Entry 1PRC (X-ray diffraction, 2.30 A resolution); this record covers chains C and L of the 4 polymer chains in the assembly.

[Chain C]
Name: Photosynthetic reaction center
From: Blastochloris viridis
Reference sequence: P07173 (CYCR_RHOVI); residues 1-336 here correspond to UniProt positions 21-356 (UniProt number = residue number + 20)
Chain sequence (336 residues; row label = number of the first residue in the row):
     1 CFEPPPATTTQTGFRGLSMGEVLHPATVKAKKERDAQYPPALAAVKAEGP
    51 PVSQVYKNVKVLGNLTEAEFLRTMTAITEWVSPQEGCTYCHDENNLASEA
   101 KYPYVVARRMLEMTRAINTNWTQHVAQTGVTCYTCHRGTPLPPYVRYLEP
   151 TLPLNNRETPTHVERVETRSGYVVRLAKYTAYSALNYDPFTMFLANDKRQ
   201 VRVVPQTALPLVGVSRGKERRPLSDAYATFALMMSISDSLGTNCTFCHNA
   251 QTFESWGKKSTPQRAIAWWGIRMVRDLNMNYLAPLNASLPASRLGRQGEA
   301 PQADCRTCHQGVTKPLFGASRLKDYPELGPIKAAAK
Disordered / not traced: 334-336
Curated features (UniProtKB/Swiss-Prot):
  - binding site (heme): Met-74, Cys-87, Cys-90, His-91, Met-110, His-124, Cys-132, Cys-135, His-136, Met-233, Cys-244, Cys-247, His-248, Cys-305, Cys-308, His-309
  - site: Cys-1 (Not N-palmitoylated)
  - lipidation: Cys-1 (S-diacylglycerol cysteine)
Covalently attached groups: heme c (HEC) linked to Cys-87, Cys-90, Cys-132, Cys-135, Cys-244, Cys-247, Cys-305, Cys-308
Ion coordination: heme c Fe (4 sites), coordinated by Met-74, His-91, Met-110, His-124, His-136, Met-233, His-248, His-309
Residues lining bound ligands:
  - heme c (HEC), molecule 1: Tyr-56, Lys-57, Asn-58, Val-59, Lys-60, Val-61, Leu-62, Phe-70, Leu-71, Met-74, Thr-75, Ile-77, Thr-78, Ser-82, Gly-86, His-91, Leu-96, Ala-97, Pro-103, Tyr-104, Ala-107, Arg-108
  - heme c (HEC), molecule 2: Ile-77, Val-81, Tyr-89, Tyr-102, Pro-103, Val-106, Ala-107, Met-110, Leu-111, Met-113, Thr-114, Ile-117, Val-130, Thr-131, His-136, Pro-140, Leu-141, Pro-142, Val-145, Leu-277, Leu-282, Leu-289, Arg-293, Pro-301, Thr-307, Leu-328
  - heme c (HEC), molecule 3: Ile-117, His-124, Val-125, Ala-126, Thr-128, Gly-129, Val-130, Leu-194, Ile-236, Leu-240, Phe-246, Gln-263, Ile-266, Ala-267, Gly-270, Ile-271, Met-273, Val-274, Leu-277, Asp-304, His-309, Thr-313, Lys-314, Pro-315, Gly-318
  - heme c (HEC), molecule 4: Val-201, Arg-202, Val-203, Val-204, Thr-229, Phe-230, Met-233, Met-234, Ile-236, Ser-237, Leu-240, Thr-242, Asn-243, Phe-246, His-248, Phe-253, Glu-254, Trp-256, Gln-263, Arg-264, Ala-267, Trp-268, Arg-272

[Chain L]
Name: Photosynthetic reaction center
From: Blastochloris viridis
Reference sequence: P06009 (RCEL_RHOVI); residues 1-273 here = UniProt positions 1-273
Chain sequence (273 residues; row label = number of the first residue in the row):
     1 ALLSFERKYRVRGGTLIGGDLFDFWVGPYFVGFFGVSAIFFIFLGVSLIG
    51 YAASQGPTWDPFAISINPPDLKYGLGAAPLLEGGFWQAITVCALGAFISW
   101 MLREVEISRKLGIGWHVPLAFCVPIFMFCVLQVFRPLLLGSWGHAFPYGI
   151 LSHLDWVNNFGYQYLNWHYNPGHMSSVSFLFVNAMALGLHGGLILSVANP
   201 GDGDKVKTAEHENQYFRDVVGYSIGALSIHRLGLFLASNIFLTGAFGTIA
   251 SGPFWTRGWPEWWGWWLDIPFWS
Ion coordination: bacteriochlorophyll b Mg site 1 near His-153 (its only coordinating residue here); bacteriochlorophyll b Mg site 2 near His-173 (its only coordinating residue here); Fe ion: His-190, His-230 (shared with 3 residues of chain M)
Residues lining bound ligands:
  - bacteriochlorophyll b (BCB), molecule 1: Val-46, Ile-49, Phe-128, Leu-131, Phe-146, Ile-150, Leu-151, His-153, Leu-154, Val-157
  - bacteriochlorophyll b (BCB), molecule 2: Phe-97, Phe-121, Pro-124, Ile-125, Met-127, Phe-128, Leu-131, Val-157, Asn-158, Phe-160, Gly-161, Tyr-162, Trp-167, His-168, Asn-170, Gly-172, His-173, Ser-176, Val-177, Leu-180, Phe-181, Ile-240, Phe-241, Gly-244, Ala-245, Gly-247, Thr-248
  - bacteriochlorophyll b (BCB), molecule 3: Val-157, Tyr-162, His-168, Phe-181
  - bacteriochlorophyll b (BCB), molecule 4: His-168, His-173, Met-174, Val-177, Ser-178, Phe-181, Val-182, Met-185, Val-220
  - bacteriopheophytin b (BPB), molecule 1: Ile-42, Gly-45, Ile-49, Ile-89, Cys-92, Ala-93, Ala-96, Phe-97, Trp-100, Glu-104, Val-117, Ala-120, Phe-121, Val-123, Pro-124, Phe-146, Tyr-148, Gly-149, Ile-150, His-153, Ala-237, Ser-238, Phe-241
  - bacteriopheophytin b (BPB), molecule 2: Phe-181, Ala-184, Met-185, Leu-189, Val-219, Val-220
  - menaquinone-7 (MQ7): Val-26, Tyr-29, Phe-30, Val-31, Gly-35, Ile-39, Ile-42, Trp-100, Arg-103
  - ubiquinone-1 (UQ1): Leu-189, His-190, Leu-193, Ile-194, Glu-212, Asn-213, Phe-216, Val-220, Tyr-222, Ser-223, Ile-224, Gly-225, Ala-226, Ile-229

[How chain C and chain L interact]
Pairs across the interface (73; chain C residue first):
  Cys-1(C) / Trp-255(L)
  Cys-1(C) / Trp-262(L)  hydrogen bond (backbone-side chain)
  Cys-1(C) / Trp-265(L)  hydrophobic
  Phe-2(C) / Ala-250(L)  hydrophobic
  Phe-2(C) / Phe-254(L)
  Phe-2(C) / Trp-262(L)
  Glu-3(C) / Pro-253(L)
  Glu-3(C) / Phe-254(L)  hydrogen bond (backbone-backbone)
  Glu-3(C) / Trp-255(L)
  Glu-3(C) / Thr-256(L)  hydrogen bond
  Glu-3(C) / Arg-257(L)  salt bridge
  Pro-4(C) / Pro-253(L)
  Pro-5(C) / Pro-253(L)
  Pro-5(C) / Phe-254(L)
  Ala-7(C) / Gly-252(L)
  Thr-9(C) / Leu-71(L)
  Thr-9(C) / His-144(L)  hydrogen bond
  Thr-10(C) / Leu-71(L)
  Gln-11(C) / Asp-70(L)  hydrogen bond
  Gln-11(C) / Leu-71(L)  hydrogen bond (side chain-backbone)
  Phe-14(C) / Asn-67(L)
  Arg-15(C) / Asn-67(L)  hydrogen bond (backbone-side chain)
  Arg-15(C) / Pro-68(L)  hydrogen bond (side chain-backbone)
  Arg-15(C) / Pro-69(L)
  Arg-15(C) / Asp-70(L)
  Arg-15(C) / Leu-81(L)
  Arg-15(C) / Glu-82(L)  salt bridge
  Arg-15(C) / Gly-83(L)
  Gly-16(C) / Asn-67(L)
  Gly-16(C) / Pro-68(L)
  Gly-16(C) / Pro-147(L)
  Gly-16(C) / Trp-156(L)
  Leu-17(C) / Asp-155(L)
  Leu-17(C) / Trp-156(L)
  Leu-17(C) / Asn-159(L)  hydrogen bond (backbone-side chain)
  Ser-18(C) / Trp-156(L)
  Ser-18(C) / Asn-159(L)
  Ser-18(C) / Phe-160(L)
  Ser-18(C) / Gln-163(L)  hydrogen bond (backbone-side chain)
  Met-19(C) / Asn-159(L)
  Met-19(C) / Gln-163(L)
  Gly-20(C) / Gln-163(L)  hydrogen bond (backbone-side chain)
  Val-22(C) / Tyr-164(L)
  Val-22(C) / Thr-256(L)
  His-24(C) / Thr-256(L)
  Thr-27(C) / Arg-257(L)
  Thr-161(C) / Ser-273(L)  hydrogen bond (side chain-backbone)
  Val-163(C) / Ser-273(L)
  Glu-164(C) / Ser-273(L)
  Lys-178(C) / Asp-268(L)  salt bridge
  Ala-181(C) / Leu-165(L)  hydrophobic
  Ala-181(C) / Pro-260(L)
  Ala-181(C) / Glu-261(L)
  Tyr-182(C) / Pro-260(L)
  Tyr-182(C) / Glu-261(L)
  Tyr-182(C) / Gly-264(L)
  Tyr-182(C) / Asp-268(L)  hydrogen bond
  Ala-184(C) / Tyr-169(L)  hydrogen bond (backbone-side chain)
  Phe-230(C) / Asn-166(L)
  Met-234(C) / Pro-260(L)  hydrophobic
  Thr-242(C) / Leu-165(L)
  Asn-243(C) / Gln-163(L)
  Asn-243(C) / Leu-165(L)
  Cys-244(C) / Tyr-162(L)
  Thr-245(C) / Asn-159(L)
  Thr-245(C) / Gln-163(L)
  Asn-249(C) / Asn-159(L)  hydrogen bond
  Ala-250(C) / Asn-158(L)  hydrogen bond (backbone-side chain)
  Ala-250(C) / Asn-159(L)  hydrogen bond (backbone-side chain)
  Ala-250(C) / Tyr-162(L)  hydrophobic
  Gln-251(C) / Asp-155(L)  hydrogen bond
  Gln-251(C) / Asn-158(L)
  Phe-253(C) / Tyr-162(L)  hydrophobic
Other interface residues (no listed pair), chain C (42 interface residues in all): Leu-23, Val-174, Ser-183, Ser-237, Asp-238, His-248
Other interface residues (no listed pair), chain L (39 interface residues in all): Gly-143, Trp-259, Leu-267, Trp-272

[In short]
Chain C and chain L form an interface of 42 and 39 residues respectively, with 18 hydrogen bonds and 3 salt
bridges. Polar pairs include Glu-3(C)/Arg-257(L), Arg-15(C)/Glu-82(L) and Lys-178(C)/Asp-268(L). Chain L binds
4 copies of bacteriochlorophyll b, bacteriopheophytin b, ubiquinone-1 and menaquinone-7.
Chain C is Photosynthetic reaction center and chain L is Photosynthetic reaction center, both from
Blastochloris viridis; the structure, Crystallographic refinement at 2.3 angstroms resolution and refined
model of the photosynthetic reaction center from rhodopseudomonas ..., was determined by X-ray diffraction.
